PDB entry 5ZCX | X-ray diffraction, 2.30 A resolution | chains A and W of the 6 polymer chains in the assembly

[Chain A]
Protein: Envelope glycoprotein
UniProtKB: C4MJC7 (C4MJC7_9HIV1); residues 17-55 here correspond to UniProt positions 49-87 (UniProt number = residue number + 32)
Sequence (39 residues; each row starts with the number of its first residue):
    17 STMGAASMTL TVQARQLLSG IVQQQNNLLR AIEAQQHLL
Disordered / not traced: 17-24

[Chain W]
Protein: Envelope glycoprotein gp160
UniProtKB: Q6TAQ3 (Q6TAQ3_9HIV1); residues 127-162 here correspond to UniProt positions 634-669 (UniProt number = residue number + 507)
Sequence (37 residues; row label = number of the first residue in the row):
   126 XYTSLIHSLI EESQNQQEKN EQELLELDKW ASLWNWF
Disordered / not traced: 160-162
Differences from the reference sequence: acetylation (126)
Modified residues: ACE (acetyl group) at position 126

[How chain A and chain W interact]
Contacting residue pairs (30; chain A residue first):
  Leu26(A) - Leu152(W)
  Leu26(A) - Trp155(W)
  Leu26(A) - Ala156(W)  hydrophobic
  Gln29(A) - Leu152(W)
  Gln29(A) - Trp155(W)
  Ala30(A) - Leu152(W)
  Gln32(A) - Glu148(W)
  Leu33(A) - Asn145(W)
  Leu33(A) - Glu148(W)
  Leu33(A) - Leu149(W)  hydrophobic
  Gly36(A) - Gln141(W)
  Gly36(A) - Asn145(W)  hydrogen bond (backbone-side chain)
  Ile37(A) - Asn145(W)
  Gln39(A) - Gln141(W)
  Gln40(A) - Ser138(W)  hydrogen bond (side chain-backbone)
  Gln40(A) - Gln141(W)
  Gln40(A) - Gln142(W)  hydrogen bond
  Gln40(A) - Asn145(W)
  Asn43(A) - Glu137(W)
  Asn43(A) - Ser138(W)
  Asn43(A) - Gln141(W)
  Leu44(A) - Ser138(W)
  Arg46(A) - Leu134(W)
  Ala47(A) - Leu134(W)  hydrophobic
  Ala50(A) - Leu130(W)  hydrophobic
  Ala50(A) - Ile131(W)  hydrophobic
  Gln51(A) - Ile131(W)
  His53(A) - Tyr127(W)
  Leu54(A) - Tyr127(W)  hydrophobic
  Leu54(A) - Ile131(W)  hydrophobic
Other interface residues (no listed pair), chain W (15 interface residues in all): Thr128

[In short]
17 residues of chain A and 15 residues of chain W are in contact, with 3 hydrogen bonds. Among the polar pairs
are Gly36(A)-Asn145(W), Gln40(A)-Ser138(W) and Gln40(A)-Gln142(W).
Chain A is Envelope glycoprotein and chain W is Envelope glycoprotein gp160; the structure, Structure of
T20/N39, was determined by X-ray diffraction.
